Entry 4O5U (X-ray diffraction, 2.65 A resolution); this record covers chain A.

[Chain A]
Name: Alkyl hydroperoxide reductase subunit F
Source organism: Escherichia coli
Notes: EC 1.8.1.-
Reference sequence: P35340 (AHPF_ECOLI); residues 1-521 here = UniProt positions 1-521
Chain sequence (521 residues; each row starts with the number of its first residue):
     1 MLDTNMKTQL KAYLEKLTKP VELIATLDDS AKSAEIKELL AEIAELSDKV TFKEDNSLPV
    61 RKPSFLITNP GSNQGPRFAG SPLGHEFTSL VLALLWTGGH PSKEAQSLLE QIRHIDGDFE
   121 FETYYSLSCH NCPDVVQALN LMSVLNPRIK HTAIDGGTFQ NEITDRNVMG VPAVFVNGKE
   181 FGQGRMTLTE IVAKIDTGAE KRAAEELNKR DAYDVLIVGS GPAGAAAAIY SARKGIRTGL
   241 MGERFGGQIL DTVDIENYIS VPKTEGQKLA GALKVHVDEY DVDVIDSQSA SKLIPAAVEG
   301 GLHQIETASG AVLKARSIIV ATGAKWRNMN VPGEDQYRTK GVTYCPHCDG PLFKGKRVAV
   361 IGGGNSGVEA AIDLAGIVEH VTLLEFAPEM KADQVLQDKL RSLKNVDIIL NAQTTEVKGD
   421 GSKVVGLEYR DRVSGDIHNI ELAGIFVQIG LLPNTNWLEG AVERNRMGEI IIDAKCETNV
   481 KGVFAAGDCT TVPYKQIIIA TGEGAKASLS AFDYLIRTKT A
Curated features (UniProtKB/Swiss-Prot):
  - binding site (FAD): Thr478 to Asp488
  - modified residue (N6-acetyllysine): Lys53, Lys354
Disulfides: Cys129-Cys132, Cys345-Cys348
Small-molecule neighbours:
  - Cd2+ (CD): His85, Ser128, His130
  - FAD (flavin-adenine dinucleotide): Val218, Gly219, Ser220, Gly221, Pro222, Ala223, Gly224, Tyr230, Gly242, Glu243, Arg244, Gly247, Gln248, Ile249, Asp251, Thr252, Asp254, Ile255, Asn257, Gln288, Ser289, Ala290, Ala321, Thr322, Gly323, Ala324, Trp326, Cys348, Asn454, Trp457, Ala486, Gly487, Asp488, Lys495, Gln496, Ile497, Ile498, Ala500

[Summary]
Bound to chain A: flavin-adenine dinucleotide and Cd2+. From UniProt: 11 FAD-binding residues.
Chain A is Alkyl hydroperoxide reductase subunit F (Escherichia coli); the structure, Crystal structure of
Alkylhydroperoxide Reductase subunit F from E. coli at 2.65 Ang resolution, was determined by X-ray
diffraction, deposited together with 4O5Q and 4O5R.
